Entry 7DZ5 (X-ray diffraction, 1.70 A resolution); this record covers chains B and C of the 4 polymer chains in the assembly.

Chain B (and C):
Protein: D-tagatose 3-epimerase
From: Sinorhizobium fredii CCBAU 83666
Notes: chain C of this document is another copy of the same molecule, construct and numbering; everything in this record applies to it too
UniProtKB: A0A249Q1V1 (A0A249Q1V1_RHIFR); residue numbers follow UniProt; this construct covers 2-284
Chain sequence (283 residues; row label = number of the first residue in the row):
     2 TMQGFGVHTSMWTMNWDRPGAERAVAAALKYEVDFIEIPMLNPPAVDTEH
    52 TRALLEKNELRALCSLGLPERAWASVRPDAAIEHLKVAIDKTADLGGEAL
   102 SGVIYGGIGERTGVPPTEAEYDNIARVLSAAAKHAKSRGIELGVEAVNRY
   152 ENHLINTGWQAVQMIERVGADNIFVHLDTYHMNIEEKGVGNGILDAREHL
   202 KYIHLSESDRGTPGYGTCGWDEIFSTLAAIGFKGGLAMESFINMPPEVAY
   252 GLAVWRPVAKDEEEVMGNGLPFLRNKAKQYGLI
Disordered / not traced: 2 (chain C: fully traced)
Ion coordination: Mg2+: Glu146, Asp179, Glu240 (together with D-sorbose)
Residues lining bound ligands: D-sorbose (SDD): His9, Pro40, Ser66, Leu67, Gly103, Val104, Ile109, Glu146, Val148, Glu152, Asp179, His182, His205, Arg211, Glu240, Leu253

Chain B / chain C interface:
Contacting residue pairs - 69 pairs, chain B then chain C:
  Arg112(B) - Tyr251(C)  hydrogen bond (side chain-backbone)
  Arg112(B) - Trp256(C)
  Gly114(B) - Tyr251(C)
  Gly114(B) - Trp256(C)
  Val115(B) - Trp256(C)
  Pro116(B) - Trp256(C)
  Pro117(B) - Trp256(C)
  Asn149(B) - Tyr151(C)  hydrogen bond
  Arg150(B) - Tyr181(C)
  Arg150(B) - Asp210(C)
  Arg150(B) - Ala254(C)
  Arg150(B) - Trp256(C)  hydrogen bond (backbone-side chain)
  Arg150(B) - Arg257(C)
  Tyr151(B) - Asn149(C)  hydrogen bond
  Tyr151(B) - Tyr151(C)  hydrophobic
  Tyr151(B) - Glu152(C)  hydrogen bond
  Tyr151(B) - Tyr181(C)  hydrogen bond
  Tyr151(B) - Gly252(C)
  Tyr151(B) - Ala254(C)  hydrophobic
  Glu152(B) - Tyr151(C)  hydrogen bond
  His154(B) - Trp256(C)
  Asn157(B) - Trp256(C)
  Thr158(B) - Arg257(C)
  Tyr181(B) - Arg150(C)
  Tyr181(B) - Tyr151(C)  hydrogen bond
  Asn184(B) - Asn184(C)  hydrogen bond
  Asn184(B) - Ser209(C)
  Asn184(B) - Thr218(C)  hydrogen bond (backbone-side chain)
  Ile185(B) - Ile185(C)  hydrophobic
  Ile185(B) - Ser209(C)
  Ile185(B) - Asp210(C)
  Glu186(B) - Arg257(C)  salt bridge
  Glu187(B) - Thr218(C)
  Lys188(B) - Asp210(C)  salt bridge
  Lys188(B) - Tyr216(C)
  Lys188(B) - Val259(C)  hydrogen bond (side chain-backbone)
  Gly189(B) - Gly217(C)
  Val190(B) - Thr218(C)
  Ser209(B) - Asn184(C)
  Ser209(B) - Ile185(C)
  Asp210(B) - Arg150(C)
  Asp210(B) - Ile185(C)
  Asp210(B) - Lys188(C)  salt bridge
  Tyr216(B) - Lys188(C)
  Gly217(B) - Gly189(C)
  Thr218(B) - Asn184(C)  hydrogen bond (side chain-backbone)
  Thr218(B) - Glu187(C)
  Thr218(B) - Val190(C)
  Thr218(B) - Thr218(C)
  Tyr251(B) - Arg112(C)
  Tyr251(B) - Gly114(C)
  Tyr251(B) - Val115(C)  hydrophobic
  Tyr251(B) - Pro116(C)
  Gly252(B) - Arg112(C)  hydrogen bond (backbone-side chain)
  Ala254(B) - Arg112(C)
  Ala254(B) - Arg150(C)
  Ala254(B) - Tyr151(C)  hydrophobic
  Trp256(B) - Arg112(C)
  Trp256(B) - Gly114(C)
  Trp256(B) - Val115(C)
  Trp256(B) - Pro116(C)
  Trp256(B) - Pro117(C)
  Trp256(B) - Arg150(C)  hydrogen bond (side chain-backbone)
  Trp256(B) - His154(C)
  Trp256(B) - Asn157(C)
  Arg257(B) - Arg150(C)
  Arg257(B) - Thr158(C)
  Arg257(B) - Glu186(C)  salt bridge
  Val259(B) - Lys188(C)  hydrogen bond (backbone-side chain)
Interface residues without a listed pair, chain B (39 interface residues in all): Thr113, Asn153, Trp160, Gln161, Met183, Gly212, Leu253, Ala260
Interface residues without a listed pair, chain C (38 interface residues in all): Asn153, Trp160, Gln161, Met183, Arg211, Gly212, Leu253

In short:
39 residues of chain B face 38 of chain C across their interface, with 15 hydrogen bonds and 4 salt bridges.
Polar contacts include Glu186(B)-Arg257(C), Lys188(B)-Asp210(C) and Arg112(B)-Tyr251(C). Bound to chain B:
D-sorbose. The Mg2+ site is built by Glu146(B), Asp179(B) and Glu240(B).
Chain B and chain C are both D-tagatose 3-epimerase (Sinorhizobium fredii CCBAU 83666); the structure, Crystal
structures of D-allulose 3-epimerase with D-sorbose from Sinorhizobium fredii, was determined by X-ray
diffraction, deposited together with 7DZ2, 7DZ3, 7DZ4 and 7DZ6.
